Entry 2HWC (X-ray diffraction, 3.00 A resolution); this record covers chains 2 and 4 of the 4 polymer chains in the assembly.

Chain 2:
Protein: Human rhinovirus 14 coat protein (subunit VP2)
From: Human rhinovirus 14
UniProtKB: P03303 (POLG_HRV14); residues 1-262 here correspond to UniProt positions 69-330 (UniProt number = residue number + 68)
Chain sequence (262 residues; row label = number of the first residue in the row):
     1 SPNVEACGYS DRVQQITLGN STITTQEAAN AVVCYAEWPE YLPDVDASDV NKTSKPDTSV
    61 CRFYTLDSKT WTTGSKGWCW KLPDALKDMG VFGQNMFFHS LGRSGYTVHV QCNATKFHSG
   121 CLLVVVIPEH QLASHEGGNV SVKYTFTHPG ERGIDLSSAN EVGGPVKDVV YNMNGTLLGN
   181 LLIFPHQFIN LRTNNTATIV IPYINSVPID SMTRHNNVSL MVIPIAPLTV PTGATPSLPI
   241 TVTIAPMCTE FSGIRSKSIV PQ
Unresolved in the structure: 1-7
Construct notes: conflict V170 (Ile239 in P03303)

Chain 4:
Protein: Human rhinovirus 14 coat protein (subunit VP4)
From: Human rhinovirus 14
UniProtKB: P03303 (POLG_HRV14); residues 1-68 here = UniProt positions 1-68
Chain sequence (68 residues; each row starts with the number of its first residue):
     1 GAQVSTQKSG SHENQNILTN GSNQTFTVIN YYKDAASTSS AGQSLSMDPS KFTEPVKDLM
    61 LKGAPALN
Unresolved in the structure: 1-28

Chain 2 / chain 4 interface:
Pairs across the interface (22; chain 2 residue first):
  S10(2) - N68(4)  hydrogen bond (side chain-backbone)
  D11(2) - D58(4)
  D11(2) - A66(4)
  D11(2) - N68(4)  hydrogen bond (backbone-side chain)
  R12(2) - L67(4)
  R12(2) - N68(4)  hydrogen bond (side chain-backbone)
  Q14(2) - D58(4)
  A29(2) - L67(4)  hydrophobic
  N30(2) - V56(4)
  N30(2) - K57(4)
  N30(2) - D58(4)
  N30(2) - M60(4)
  A31(2) - P55(4)
  A31(2) - V56(4)
  A31(2) - K57(4)  hydrogen bond (backbone-backbone)
  V32(2) - P55(4)
  V33(2) - P55(4)  hydrogen bond (backbone-backbone)
  V33(2) - K57(4)
  Y35(2) - K51(4)
  Y35(2) - F52(4)  hydrophobic
  W38(2) - K57(4)
  T193(2) - L67(4)
Interface residues without a listed pair, chain 2 (15 interface residues in all): Y9, A28, A36

Overview:
15 residues of chain 2 face 10 of chain 4 across their interface, with 5 hydrogen bonds. Among the polar pairs
are S10(2)-N68(4), D11(2)-N68(4) and R12(2)-N68(4).
Here chain 2 is Human rhinovirus 14 coat protein (subunit VP2) and chain 4 is Human rhinovirus 14 coat protein
(subunit VP4), both from Human rhinovirus 14. Entry 2HWC (A comparison of the anti-rhinoviral drug binding
pocket in HRV14 and HRV1A) was determined by X-ray diffraction together with 2HWB, 2HWD, 2HWE and 2HWF from
the same study.
